6SCT - chains A and B of the 15 polymer chains in the assembly; structure by electron microscopy, 4.69 A resolution (low resolution: residue-level contacts below are approximate; hydrogen-bond / salt-bridge calls are withheld).

# Chain A (and B)
Molecule: Clathrin heavy chain
From: Sus scrofa
Notes: chain B of this document is another copy of the same molecule, construct and numbering; everything in this record applies to it too
UniProtKB: C0MHR2 (C0MHR2_PIG); residue numbers follow UniProt; this construct covers 1-1675
Chain sequence (1675 residues; row label = number of the first residue in the row):
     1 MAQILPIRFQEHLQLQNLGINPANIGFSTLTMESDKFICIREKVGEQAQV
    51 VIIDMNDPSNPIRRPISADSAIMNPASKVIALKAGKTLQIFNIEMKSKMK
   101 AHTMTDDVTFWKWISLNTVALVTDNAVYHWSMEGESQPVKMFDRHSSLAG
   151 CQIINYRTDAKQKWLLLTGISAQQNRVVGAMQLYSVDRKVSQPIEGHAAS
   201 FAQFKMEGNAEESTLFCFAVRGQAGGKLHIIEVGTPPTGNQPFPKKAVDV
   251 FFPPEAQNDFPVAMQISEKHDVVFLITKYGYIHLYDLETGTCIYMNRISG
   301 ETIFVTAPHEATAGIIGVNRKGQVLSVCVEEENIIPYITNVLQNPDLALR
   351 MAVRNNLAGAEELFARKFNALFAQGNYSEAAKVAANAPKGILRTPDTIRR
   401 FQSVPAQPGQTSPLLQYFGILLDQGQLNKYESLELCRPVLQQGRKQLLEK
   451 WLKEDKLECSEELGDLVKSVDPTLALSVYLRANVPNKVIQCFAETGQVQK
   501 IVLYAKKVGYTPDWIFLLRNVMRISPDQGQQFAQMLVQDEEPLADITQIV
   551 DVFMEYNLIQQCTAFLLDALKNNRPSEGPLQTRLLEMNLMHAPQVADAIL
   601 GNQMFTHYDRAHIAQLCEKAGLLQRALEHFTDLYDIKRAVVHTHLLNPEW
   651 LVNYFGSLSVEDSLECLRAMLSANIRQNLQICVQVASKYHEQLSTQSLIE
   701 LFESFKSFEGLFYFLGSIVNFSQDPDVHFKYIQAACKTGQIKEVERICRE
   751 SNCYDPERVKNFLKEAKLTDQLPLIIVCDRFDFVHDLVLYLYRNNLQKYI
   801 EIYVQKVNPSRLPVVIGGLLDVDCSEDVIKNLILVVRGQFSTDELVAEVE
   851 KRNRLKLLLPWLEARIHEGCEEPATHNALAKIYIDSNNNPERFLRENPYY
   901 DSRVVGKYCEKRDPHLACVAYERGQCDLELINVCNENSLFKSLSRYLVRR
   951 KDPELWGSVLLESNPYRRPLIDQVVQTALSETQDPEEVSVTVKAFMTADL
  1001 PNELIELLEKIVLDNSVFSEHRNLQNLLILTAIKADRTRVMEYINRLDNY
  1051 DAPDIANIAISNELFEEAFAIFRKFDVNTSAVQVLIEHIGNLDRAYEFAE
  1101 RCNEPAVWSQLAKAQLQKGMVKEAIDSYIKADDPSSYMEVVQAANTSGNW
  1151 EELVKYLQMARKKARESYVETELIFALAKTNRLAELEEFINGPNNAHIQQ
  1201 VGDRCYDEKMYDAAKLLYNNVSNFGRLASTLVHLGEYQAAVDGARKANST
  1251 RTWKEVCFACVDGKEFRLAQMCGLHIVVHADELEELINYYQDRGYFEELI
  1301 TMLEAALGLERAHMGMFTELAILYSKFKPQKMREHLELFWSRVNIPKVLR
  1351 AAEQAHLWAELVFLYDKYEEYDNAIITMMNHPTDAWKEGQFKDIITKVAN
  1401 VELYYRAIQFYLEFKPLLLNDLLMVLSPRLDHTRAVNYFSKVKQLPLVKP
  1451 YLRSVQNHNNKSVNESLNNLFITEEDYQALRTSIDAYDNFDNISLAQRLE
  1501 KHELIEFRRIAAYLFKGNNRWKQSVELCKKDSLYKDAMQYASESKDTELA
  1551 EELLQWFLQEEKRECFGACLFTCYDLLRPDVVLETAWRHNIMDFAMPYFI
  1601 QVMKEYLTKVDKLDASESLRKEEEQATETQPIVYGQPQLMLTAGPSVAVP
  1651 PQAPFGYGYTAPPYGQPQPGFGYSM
Disordered / not traced: 1-1247, 1627-1675 (chain B: 1-808, 1475-1675)
Reported in the primary citation:
  - disease-associated variants - P890L (citing earlier work)
  - self-association interface (contacts with another copy of this molecule): Y1606 to E1617

# Chain A / chain B interface
Pairs across the interface - 37 pairs, chain A then chain B:
  N1248(A) - R854(B)
  T1250(A) - N853(B)
  L1309(A) - N887(B)
  E1310(A) - D885(B)
  E1310(A) - N887(B)
  R1311(A) - D885(B)
  R1311(A) - Y908(B)
  R1311(A) - R912(B)
  A1312(A) - N887(B)
  M1314(A) - K911(B)
  M1314(A) - R912(B)
  N1344(A) - N937(B)
  P1346(A) - N937(B)
  E1369(A) - Q973(B)
  D1372(A) - D972(B)
  K1397(A) - Q976(B)
  V1398(A) - Q976(B)
  A1399(A) - D972(B)
  A1399(A) - V975(B)
  A1399(A) - Q976(B)
  P1428(A) - R1046(B)
  L1430(A) - E1042(B)
  L1430(A) - R1046(B)
  D1431(A) - E1042(B)
  H1432(A) - E1042(B)
  T1433(A) - E1042(B)
  H1458(A) - R1046(B)
  N1460(A) - E1042(B)
  D1488(A) - R1101(B)
  G1517(A) - R1101(B)
  N1518(A) - E1097(B)
  N1518(A) - E1100(B)
  N1518(A) - R1101(B)
  N1519(A) - E1100(B)
  N1519(A) - R1101(B)
  N1519(A) - C1102(B)
  R1520(A) - E1100(B)
Other interface residues (no listed pair), chain A (34 interface residues in all): S1249, H1279, A1280, H1313, I1345, S1427, R1429, N1459
Other interface residues (no listed pair), chain B (24 interface residues in all): E936, S938, K941, I1011, T1038, N1045
The authors on this interface:
  - interface residues, chain A: P1428(A)
  - interface residues, chain B: Y883(B), V1040(B)

# In short
The interface between chain A and chain B involves 34 residues on one side and 24 on the other. The paper
reports interface residues P1428(A) and Y883(B) among others; a self-association interface involving Y1606(A).
Chain A and chain B are both Clathrin heavy chain (Sus scrofa); the structure, Cryo-EM structure of the
consensus triskelion hub of the clathrin coat complex, was determined by electron microscopy.
